PDB entry 8B4N | X-ray diffraction, 1.60 A resolution | chains BBB and CCC of the 4 polymer chains in the assembly

# Chain BBB
Molecule: B-phycoerythrin beta chain
From: Porphyridium purpureum
UniProtKB: P11393 (PHEB_PORPP); residues 1-177 here = UniProt positions 1-177
Chain sequence (177 residues; each row starts with the number of its first residue):
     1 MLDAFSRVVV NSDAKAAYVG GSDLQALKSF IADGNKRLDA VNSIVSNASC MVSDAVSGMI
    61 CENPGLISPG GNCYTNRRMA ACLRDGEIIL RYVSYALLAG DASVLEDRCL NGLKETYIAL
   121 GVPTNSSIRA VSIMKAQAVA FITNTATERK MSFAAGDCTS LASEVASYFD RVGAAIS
Covalently attached groups: phycoerythrobilin (PEB) linked to Cys50, Cys61, Cys82, Cys158
Modified residues: Asn72 (N-methyl asparagine; MEN)
Residues lining bound ligands:
  - phycoerythrobilin (PEB), molecule 1: Ala32, Asn35, Lys36, Leu38, Asp39, Ala40, Ile142, Thr143, Asn144, Phe153, Ala154, Ala155, Gly156
  - phycoerythrobilin (PEB), molecule 2: Asn47, Met51, Asp54, Ser57, Gly58, Glu62, Arg129, Ser132, Ile133, Ala136, Gln137, Ala140, Phe141, Thr145, Ala146, Thr147, Glu148, Arg149
  - phycoerythrobilin (PEB), molecule 3: Val56, Met59, Leu66, Asn72, Cys73, Arg77, Arg78, Ala81, Arg84, Asp85, Ile88, Tyr92, Arg108, Cys109, Leu113, Thr116, Tyr117, Leu120, Val122, Pro123, Ser126, Ser127, Ala130
  - phycoerythrobilin (PEB), molecule 4: Ser57, Ile60, Ile67, Tyr74, Thr75, Asn76, Met79
UniProt features mapped onto this chain:
  - binding site (phycourobilin): Cys50, Cys61
  - binding site ((2R,3E)-phycoerythrobilin): Cys82, Cys158
  - modified residue: Asn72 (N4-methylasparagine)
Reported in the primary citation:
  - post-translational modification sites: Asn72
  - binding site for phycoerythrobilin: Cys61, Cys82, Cys158

# Chain CCC
Molecule: B-phycoerythrin alpha chain
From: Porphyridium purpureum
UniProtKB: P11392 (PHEA_PORPP); residues 1-164 here = UniProt positions 1-164
Chain sequence (164 residues; row label = number of the first residue in the row):
     1 MKSVITTVVS AADAAGRFPS NSDLESIQGN IQRSAARLEA AEKLAGNHEA VVKEAGDACF
    61 AKYAYLKNPG EAGENQEKIN KCYRDVDHYM RLVNYCLVVG GTGPLDEWGI AGAREVYRTL
   121 NLPTSAYVAS IAYTRDRLCV PRDMSAQAGV EFSAYLDYLI NALS
Covalently attached groups: phycoerythrobilin (PEB) linked to Cys82
Differences from the reference sequence: conflict Cys96 (Asp in P11392)
Residues lining bound ligands:
  - phycoerythrobilin (PEB), molecule 1: Leu24, Glu25, Gln28
  - phycoerythrobilin (PEB), molecule 2: Arg33, Gln147, Val150, Glu151
  - phycoerythrobilin (PEB), molecule 3: Lys43, Leu44, Asn47, Ala50, Val51, Glu54, Thr134, Arg137, Leu138, Cys139, Arg142, Asp143, Met144, Phe152
  - phycoerythrobilin (PEB), molecule 4: Cys59, Phe60, Leu66, Ala72, Gly73, Lys78, Lys81, Arg84, Asp85, His88, Tyr89, Leu92, Trp108, Val116, Tyr117, Leu120, Leu122, Pro123, Ala126, Tyr127
UniProt features mapped onto this chain:
  - binding site ((2R,3E)-phycoerythrobilin): Cys82, Cys139
Reported in the primary citation:
  - binding site for phycoerythrobilin: Cys82, Cys139

# How chain BBB and chain CCC interact
Contacting residue pairs (9):
  Asn42(BBB) - Ala154(CCC)
  Val45(BBB) - Asn161(CCC)
  Ser46(BBB) - Asp157(CCC)
  Ser46(BBB) - Asn161(CCC)  hydrogen bond (backbone-side chain)
  Ala48(BBB) - Asn161(CCC)
  Ser49(BBB) - Asn161(CCC)  hydrogen bond
  Ser49(BBB) - Ser164(CCC)
  Arg149(BBB) - Arg135(CCC)
  Arg149(BBB) - Asp157(CCC)  salt bridge
Interface residues without a listed pair, chain BBB (8 interface residues in all): Asn47, Ser152
Interface residues without a listed pair, chain CCC (6 interface residues in all): Val150

# Summary
The interface between chain BBB and chain CCC involves 8 residues on one side and 6 on the other, with 2
hydrogen bonds and 1 salt bridge. Polar pairs include Arg149(BBB)-Asp157(CCC), Ser46(BBB)-Asn161(CCC) and
Ser49(BBB)-Asn161(CCC). The paper reports a binding site for phycoerythrobilin at Cys61(BBB), Cys82(BBB) and
Cys82(CCC) among others; a modification site at Asn72(BBB).
Chain BBB is B-phycoerythrin beta chain and chain CCC is B-phycoerythrin alpha chain, both from Porphyridium
purpureum; the structure, X-ray structure of phycoerythrin from Porphyridium cruentum, was determined by X-ray
diffraction.
